Entry 9BLT (electron microscopy, 3.38 A resolution); this record covers chains B and C of the 4 polymer chains in the assembly.

# Chain B (and C)
Protein: GrpE protein homolog 1, mitochondrial
Organism: Homo sapiens
Notes: chain C of this document is another copy of the same molecule, construct and numbering; everything in this record applies to it too
Reference sequence: Q9HAV7 (GRPE1_HUMAN); residues 59-217 here = UniProt positions 59-217
Chain sequence (161 residues; row label = number of the first residue in the row):
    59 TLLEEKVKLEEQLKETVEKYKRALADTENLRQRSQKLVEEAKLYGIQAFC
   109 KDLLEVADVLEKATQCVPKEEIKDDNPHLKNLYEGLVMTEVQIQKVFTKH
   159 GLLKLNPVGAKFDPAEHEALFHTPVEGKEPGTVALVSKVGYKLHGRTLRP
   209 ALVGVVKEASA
Differences from the reference sequence: engineered mutation A173 (Tyr in Q9HAV7); expression tag (218-219)
UniProt features mapped onto this chain:
  - modified residue: K94 (N6-acetyllysine), K100 (N6-acetyllysine), K120 (N6-succinyllysine), K215 (N6-acetyllysine)

# How chain B and chain C interact
Residue-residue contacts (66):
  L60(B) with K64(C)
  K64(B) with L60(C), hydrogen bond (side chain-backbone); E63(C); K64(C); L67(C)
  L67(B) with L67(C), hydrophobic; L71(C)
  E68(B) with L67(C)
  L71(B) with Q70(C); L71(C), hydrophobic; T74(C)
  T74(B) with T74(C); Y78(C)
  V75(B) with T74(C)
  K77(B) with Y78(C)
  Y78(B) with K77(C); Y78(C); A81(C), hydrophobic
  T85(B) with L88(C)
  L88(B) with T85(C); L88(C), hydrophobic; R89(C)
  R89(B) with L88(C)
  S92(B) with S92(C), hydrogen bond
  V96(B) with L95(C), hydrophobic
  A99(B) with V96(C), hydrophobic; K100(C)
  G103(B) with I104(C)
  I104(B) with G103(C); I104(C), hydrophobic; F107(C), hydrophobic
  A106(B) with H158(C)
  F107(B) with F107(C), hydrophobic; C108(C), hydrophobic; L111(C), hydrophobic; F155(C), hydrophobic
  C108(B) with F107(C), hydrophobic
  D110(B) with V154(C); K157(C), salt bridge; H158(C), salt bridge
  L111(B) with V154(C), hydrophobic
  V114(B) with I151(C), hydrophobic
  V117(B) with T147(C)
  L118(B) with L118(C), hydrophobic
  E129(B) with H136(C)
  N134(B) with N134(C), hydrogen bond
  H136(B) with P126(C); E129(C), salt bridge
  L137(B) with H136(C); L140(C), hydrophobic
  L140(B) with A121(C); V125(C), hydrophobic; L137(C), hydrophobic; L140(C), hydrophobic; L144(C), hydrophobic
  G143(B) with A121(C)
  T147(B) with V114(C); V117(C); L118(C)
  Q150(B) with E113(C)
  I151(B) with V114(C), hydrophobic
  V154(B) with D110(C)
  K157(B) with D110(C)
  H158(B) with A106(C); F107(C); D110(C), salt bridge
Other interface residues (no listed pair), chain B (46 interface residues in all): L61, A81, L82, L95, V125, P126, Y141, L144, M146
Other interface residues (no listed pair), chain C (47 interface residues in all): A99, T122, Y141, L160

# In short
46 residues of chain B and 47 residues of chain C are in contact; the contacts include 3 hydrogen bonds and 4
salt bridges. Polar contacts include D110(B)-K157(C), D110(B)-H158(C) and H136(B)-E129(C).
Chain B and chain C are both GrpE protein homolog 1, mitochondrial (Homo sapiens); the structure, Structure of
the human mitochondrial Hsp70 (mortalin; R126W mutant) bound to nucleotide exchange factor GrpEL1 (Y173A ...,
was determined by electron microscopy (same publication as 9BLS and 9BLU).
